8OLC - chains c and d of the 28 polymer chains in the assembly; structure by electron microscopy, 3.48 A resolution.

[Chain c (and d)]
Name: Outer capsid glycoprotein VP7
Notes: chain d of this document is another copy of the same molecule, construct and numbering; everything in this record applies to it too
UniProt: A0A060IEQ1 (A0A060IEQ1_9VIRU); residue numbers follow UniProt; this construct covers 1-326
Amino-acid sequence (326 residues; numbered 1 to 326; the number before each row is that of its first residue):
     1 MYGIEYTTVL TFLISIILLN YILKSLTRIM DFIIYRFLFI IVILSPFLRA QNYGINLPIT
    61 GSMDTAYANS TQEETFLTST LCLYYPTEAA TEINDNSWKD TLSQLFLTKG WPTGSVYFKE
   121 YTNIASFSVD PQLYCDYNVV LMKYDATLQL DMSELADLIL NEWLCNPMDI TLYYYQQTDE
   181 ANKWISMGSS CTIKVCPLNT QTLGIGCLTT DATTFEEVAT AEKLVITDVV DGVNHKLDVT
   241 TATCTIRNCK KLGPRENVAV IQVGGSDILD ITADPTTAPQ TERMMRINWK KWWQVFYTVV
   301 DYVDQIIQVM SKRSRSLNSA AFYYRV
Unresolved in the structure: 1-51 (chain d: 1-56, 315-326)
Disulfides: Cys82-Cys135, Cys165-Cys249, Cys191-Cys244, Cys196-Cys207
Metal / ion sites: Ca2+ site 1: Gln177, Asp228, Val229 (shared with Asp301(d) of chain d); Ca2+ site 2: Gly206, Thr214 (shared with Asp95(d) of chain d); Ca2+ site 3: Asp301 (shared with 4 residues of chain e)

[Chain c / chain d interface]
Pairs across the interface - 42 pairs, chain c then chain d:
  Gln149(c) - Gly265(d)  hydrogen bond (side chain-backbone)
  Gln149(c) - Arg286(d)
  Gln149(c) - Asn288(d)  hydrogen bond
  Leu150(c) - Asn288(d)
  Leu150(c) - Lys290(d)
  Asp151(c) - Lys290(d)  salt bridge
  Glu180(c) - Tyr302(d)
  Lys183(c) - Tyr302(d)
  Ile205(c) - Thr101(d)
  Ile205(c) - Gln104(d)
  Gly206(c) - Asp95(d)
  Gly206(c) - Thr101(d)
  Glu216(c) - Trp293(d)
  Glu216(c) - Tyr297(d)  hydrogen bond
  Glu217(c) - Lys291(d)  salt bridge
  Glu217(c) - Trp293(d)
  Val218(c) - Lys291(d)
  Val218(c) - Gln294(d)
  Val218(c) - Tyr297(d)  hydrophobic
  Glu222(c) - Lys290(d)
  Thr227(c) - Gln294(d)
  Asp228(c) - Gln294(d)  hydrogen bond (backbone-side chain)
  Asp228(c) - Tyr297(d)
  Asp228(c) - Asp301(d)
  Val229(c) - Asp301(d)
  Val230(c) - Leu105(d)  hydrophobic
  Val230(c) - Val300(d)  hydrophobic
  Asp231(c) - Lys109(d)  salt bridge
  Ser266(c) - Ser266(d)
  Asp267(c) - Arg286(d)
  Ile268(c) - Gly265(d)
  Ile268(c) - Arg286(d)
  Ile268(c) - Asn288(d)
  Leu269(c) - Arg286(d)
  Ala273(c) - Thr298(d)
  Ala273(c) - Tyr302(d)
  Asp274(c) - Tyr302(d)
  Pro275(c) - Met285(d)  hydrophobic
  Pro275(c) - Ile287(d)  hydrophobic
  Pro275(c) - Tyr302(d)
  Thr276(c) - Met285(d)
  Thr276(c) - Gln305(d)
Other interface residues (no listed pair), chain c (33 interface residues in all): Ser153, Gln177, Val195, Pro197, Ala219, Thr220, Gly232, Val233, Asp270
Other interface residues (no listed pair), chain d (24 interface residues in all): Ser97, Thr108, Gly264

[Overview]
33 residues of chain c face 24 of chain d across their interface; the contacts include 4 hydrogen bonds and 3
salt bridges. Polar pairs include Asp151(c)-Lys290(d), Glu217(c)-Lys291(d) and Asp231(c)-Lys109(d). Gln177(c),
Asp228(c) and Val229(c) form the Ca2+ site 1.
Chain c and chain d are both Outer capsid glycoprotein VP7; the structure, SA11 Rotavirus Trypsinized Triple
Layered Particle, was determined by electron microscopy together with 8OLB, 8OLE and 8QTZ from the same study.
